Entry 1B4B (X-ray diffraction, 2.20 A resolution); this record covers chains A and C of the 3 polymer chains in the assembly.

Chain A (and C):
Name: Arginine repressor
Source organism: Geobacillus stearothermophilus
Notes: fragment: oligomerization domain, l-arginine binding domain; chain C of this document is another copy of the same molecule, construct and numbering; everything in this record applies to it too
UniProtKB: O31408 (ARGR_BACST); residue numbers follow UniProt; this construct covers 79-149
Chain sequence (71 residues; row label = number of the first residue in the row):
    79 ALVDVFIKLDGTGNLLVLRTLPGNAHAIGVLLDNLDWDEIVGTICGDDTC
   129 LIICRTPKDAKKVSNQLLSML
Disulfide bonds: Cys123-Cys128
Residues lining bound ligands:
  - arginine (ARG), molecule 1: Pro100, Gly101, His104, Gly107, Val108, Asp111, Thr121, Ile122, Cys123, Asp125
  - arginine (ARG), molecule 2: Gly124, Asp125, Asp126, Thr127

Interface between chain A and chain C:
Pairs across the interface (22; chain A residue first):
  Asn92(A) with Thr90(C)
  Leu93(A) with Leu93(C), hydrophobic
  His104(A) with Asp125(C)
  Asp111(A) with Arg97(C), salt bridge; Asp126(C)
  Val119(A) with Asp88(C); Gly89(C); Thr90(C); Val95(C), hydrophobic
  Gly120(A) with Val95(C)
  Thr121(A) with Thr127(C), hydrogen bond (backbone-side chain)
  Ile122(A) with Ile122(C); Thr127(C); Cys128(C); Leu129(C)
  Leu129(A) with Leu129(C), hydrophobic
  Ile131(A) with Thr90(C); Leu129(C), hydrophobic
  Cys132(A) with Thr90(C)
  Arg133(A) with Asp88(C), salt bridge; Gly89(C), hydrogen bond (side chain-backbone); Thr90(C)
Also at the interface, not in a pair above, chain A (13 interface residues in all): Cys123
Also at the interface, not in a pair above, chain C (14 interface residues in all): Cys123, Gly124

Overview:
13 residues of chain A and 14 residues of chain C are in contact; the contacts include 2 hydrogen bonds and 2
salt bridges. Among the polar pairs are Asp111(A)-Arg97(C), Arg133(A)-Asp88(C) and Thr121(A)-Thr127(C).
Ligands of chain A: arginine.
Both chains are Arginine repressor (Geobacillus stearothermophilus). Entry 1B4B (Structure of the
oligomerization domain of the arginine repressor from bacillus stearothermophilus) was determined by X-ray
diffraction together with 1B4A from the same study.
